7AE5 - chains D and F of the 12 polymer chains in the assembly; structure by X-ray diffraction, 2.19 A resolution.

# Chain D (and F)
Protein: Phenolic acid decarboxylase
Source organism: Sedimentibacter hydroxybenzoicus
Notes: EC 4.1.1.63, 4.1.1.61; chain F of this document is another copy of the same molecule, construct and numbering; everything in this record applies to it too
UniProt: Q9S4M7 (YCLC_SEDHY); numbering as in UniProt (aligned over 1-480)
Amino-acid sequence (480 residues; numbered 1 to 480; the number before each row is that of its first residue):
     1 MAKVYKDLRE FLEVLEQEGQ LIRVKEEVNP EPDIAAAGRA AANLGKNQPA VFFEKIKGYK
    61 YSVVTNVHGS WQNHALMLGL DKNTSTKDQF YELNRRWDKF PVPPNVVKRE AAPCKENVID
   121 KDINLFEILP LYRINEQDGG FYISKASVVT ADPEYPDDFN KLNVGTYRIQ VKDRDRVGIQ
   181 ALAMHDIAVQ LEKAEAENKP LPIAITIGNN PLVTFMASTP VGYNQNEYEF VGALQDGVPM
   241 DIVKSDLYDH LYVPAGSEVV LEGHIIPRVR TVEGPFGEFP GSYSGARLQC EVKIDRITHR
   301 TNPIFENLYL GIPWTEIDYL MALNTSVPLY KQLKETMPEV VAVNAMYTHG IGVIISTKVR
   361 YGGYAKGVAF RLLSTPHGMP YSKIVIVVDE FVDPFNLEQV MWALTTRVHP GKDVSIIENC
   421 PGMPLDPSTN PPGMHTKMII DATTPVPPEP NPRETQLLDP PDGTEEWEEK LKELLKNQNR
Disordered / not traced: 1-2, 479-480 (chain F: 1, 152-158, 181-185, 195-197, 479-480)
Ion coordination: rubidium ion site 1: Val-164, Met-216, Thr-219, Glu-227; rubidium ion site 2: Arg-407, Asp-413, Asp-441, Thr-443
Curated features (UniProtKB/Swiss-Prot):
  - active site: Glu-278 (Proton donor)
  - binding site (prenylated FMN): Asn-163 to Arg-168, Met-184, His-185
  - binding site (Mn(2+)): Asn-163, His-185, Glu-227

# Chain D / chain F interface
Contacting residue pairs (68; chain D residue first):
  Met-337(D) / Ser-374(F)
  Met-337(D) / Met-379(F)  hydrophobic
  Tyr-361(D) / Met-379(F)  hydrogen bond
  Tyr-361(D) / Pro-380(F)
  Tyr-361(D) / Pro-421(F)  hydrophobic
  Gly-362(D) / Pro-421(F)
  Gly-362(D) / Met-434(F)
  Gly-363(D) / Asn-419(F)
  Gly-363(D) / Cys-420(F)
  Gly-363(D) / Pro-421(F)
  Gly-363(D) / Met-434(F)
  Tyr-364(D) / Met-379(F)  hydrophobic
  Tyr-364(D) / Pro-421(F)
  Lys-366(D) / Glu-418(F)  hydrogen bond (side chain-backbone)
  Lys-366(D) / Asn-419(F)
  Gly-367(D) / Ser-374(F)
  Gly-367(D) / Met-379(F)
  Phe-370(D) / Phe-370(F)
  Phe-370(D) / Leu-373(F)  hydrophobic
  Phe-370(D) / Ser-374(F)
  Phe-370(D) / Ile-417(F)  hydrophobic
  Phe-370(D) / Cys-420(F)  hydrophobic
  Arg-371(D) / Arg-371(F)  hydrogen bond (side chain-backbone)
  Arg-371(D) / Ser-374(F)  hydrogen bond (side chain-backbone)
  Arg-371(D) / Thr-375(F)
  Leu-373(D) / Phe-370(F)  hydrophobic
  Ser-374(D) / Met-337(F)
  Ser-374(D) / Gly-367(F)
  Ser-374(D) / Phe-370(F)
  Ser-374(D) / Arg-371(F)  hydrogen bond (backbone-side chain)
  Ser-374(D) / Ser-374(F)
  Thr-375(D) / Arg-371(F)
  Met-379(D) / Met-337(F)  hydrophobic
  Met-379(D) / Tyr-361(F)
  Met-379(D) / Tyr-364(F)  hydrophobic
  Met-379(D) / Gly-367(F)
  Gly-411(D) / Glu-418(F)
  Lys-412(D) / Asn-419(F)
  Ser-415(D) / Ile-417(F)
  Ile-417(D) / Phe-370(F)  hydrophobic
  Ile-417(D) / Ser-415(F)
  Glu-418(D) / Lys-366(F)  hydrogen bond (backbone-side chain)
  Glu-418(D) / Gly-411(F)
  Glu-418(D) / Lys-412(F)
  Asn-419(D) / Gly-363(F)
  Asn-419(D) / Lys-366(F)
  Asn-419(D) / Lys-412(F)
  Asn-419(D) / Glu-449(F)  hydrogen bond
  Cys-420(D) / Gly-363(F)
  Cys-420(D) / Phe-370(F)  hydrophobic
  Pro-421(D) / Tyr-361(F)  hydrophobic
  Pro-421(D) / Gly-362(F)
  Pro-421(D) / Gly-363(F)
  Pro-421(D) / Tyr-364(F)
  Pro-431(D) / Pro-450(F)
  Pro-432(D) / Pro-448(F)
  Gly-433(D) / Pro-448(F)
  Met-434(D) / Gly-362(F)
  Met-434(D) / Gly-363(F)
  Met-434(D) / Pro-448(F)  hydrophobic
  Met-434(D) / Glu-449(F)
  Asp-441(D) / Asn-419(F)
  Pro-448(D) / Pro-432(F)
  Pro-448(D) / Gly-433(F)
  Pro-448(D) / Met-434(F)  hydrophobic
  Glu-449(D) / Asn-419(F)
  Glu-449(D) / Met-434(F)
  Pro-450(D) / Pro-431(F)
Also at the interface, not in a pair above, chain D (32 interface residues in all): Glu-335, Pro-380, Asp-413
Also at the interface, not in a pair above, chain F (32 interface residues in all): Glu-335, Asp-413, Asp-441

# Overview
The chain D/chain F interface involves 32 residues from each chain; the contacts include 7 hydrogen bonds.
Polar contacts include Tyr-361(D)/Met-379(F), Lys-366(D)/Glu-418(F) and Arg-371(D)/Arg-371(F). UniProt lists
active-site residue Glu-278(D), 8 prenylated FMN-binding residues and 3 Mn2+-binding residues on chain D.
Both chains are Phenolic acid decarboxylase (Sedimentibacter hydroxybenzoicus). Entry 7AE5 (Structure of
Sedimentibacter hydroxybenzoicus vanillic acid decarboxylase (ShVdcCD) in open form) was determined by X-ray
diffraction.
